PDB entry 1DWV | X-ray diffraction, 2.35 A resolution | chain A

Chain A:
Protein: Nitric oxide synthase
Source organism: Mus musculus
Notes: EC 1.14.13.39; fragment: oxygenase domain 65-498
UniProtKB: P29477 (NOS2_MOUSE); residues 77-496 here = UniProt positions 77-496
Amino-acid sequence (420 residues; numbered 77 to 496; the number before each row is that of its first residue):
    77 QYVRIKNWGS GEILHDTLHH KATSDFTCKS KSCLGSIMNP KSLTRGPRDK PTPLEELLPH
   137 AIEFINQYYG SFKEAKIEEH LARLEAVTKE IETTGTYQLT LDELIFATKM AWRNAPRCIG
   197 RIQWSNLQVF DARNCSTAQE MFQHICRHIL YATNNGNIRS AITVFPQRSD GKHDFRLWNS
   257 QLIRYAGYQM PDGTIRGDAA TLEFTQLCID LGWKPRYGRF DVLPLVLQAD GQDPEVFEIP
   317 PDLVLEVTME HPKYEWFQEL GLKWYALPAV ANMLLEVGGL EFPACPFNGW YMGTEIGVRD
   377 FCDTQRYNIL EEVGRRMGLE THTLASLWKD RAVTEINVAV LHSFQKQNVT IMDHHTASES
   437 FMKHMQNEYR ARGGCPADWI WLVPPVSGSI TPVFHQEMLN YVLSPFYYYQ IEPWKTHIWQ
Metal / ion sites: Zn2+: Cys104, Cys109; heme Fe near Cys194 (its only coordinating residue here)
Ligand contacts:
  - 4-amino 5,6,7,8-tetrahydrobiopterin (4AB; 2,4-diamino-6-[2,3-dihydroxy-prop-3-yl]-5,6,7,8-tetrahydropteridine): Trp84, Ser112, Met114, Arg375, Trp455, Ile456, Trp457, Phe470, His471, Gln472, Glu473
  - N-omega-hydroxy-L-arginine (HAR): Gln257, Trp340, Tyr341, Pro344, Val346, Asn364, Gly365, Trp366, Tyr367, Glu371, Ile372, Asp376
  - heme (HEM): Trp188, Ala191, Arg193, Cys194, Ile195, Gly196, Gln199, Leu203, Ser236, Met349, Phe363, Asn364, Gly365, Trp366, Met368, Glu371, Trp457, Tyr483, Tyr485
UniProt features mapped onto this chain:
  - binding site (Zn(2+)): Cys104, Cys109
  - binding site ((6R)-L-erythro-5,6,7,8-tetrahydrobiopterin): Ser112, Arg375, Ile456, Trp457, Phe470
  - binding site (heme b): Cys194, Tyr485
  - binding site (L-arginine): Gln257, Trp366, Tyr367, Glu371
  - natural variant: Cys211 (C211R: In strain: NOD/LtJ)

Summary:
Chain A binds heme, 4-amino 5,6,7,8-tetrahydrobiopterin and N-omega-hydroxy-L-arginine. The Zn2+ site is built
by Cys104 and Cys109. UniProt lists Zn2+-binding residues Cys104 and Cys109, 5
(6R)-L-erythro-5,6,7,8-tetrahydrobiopterin-binding residues, heme b-binding residues Cys194 and Tyr485 and 4
L-arginine-binding residues.
Chain A is Nitric oxide synthase (Mus musculus); the structure, MURINE INDUCIBLE NITRIC OXIDE SYNTHASE
OXYGENASE DIMER N-hydroxyarginine and 4-amino tetrahydrobiopterin, was determined by X-ray diffraction
together with 1DWW and 1DWX from the same study.
